PDB entry 5S4U | X-ray diffraction, 2.39 A resolution | chains C and D of the 6 polymer chains in the assembly

Chain C:
Molecule: Tubulin alpha-1B chain
Organism: Bos taurus
UniProt: P81947 (TBA1B_BOVIN); residue numbers follow UniProt; this construct covers 1-451
Sequence (451 residues; each row starts with the number of its first residue):
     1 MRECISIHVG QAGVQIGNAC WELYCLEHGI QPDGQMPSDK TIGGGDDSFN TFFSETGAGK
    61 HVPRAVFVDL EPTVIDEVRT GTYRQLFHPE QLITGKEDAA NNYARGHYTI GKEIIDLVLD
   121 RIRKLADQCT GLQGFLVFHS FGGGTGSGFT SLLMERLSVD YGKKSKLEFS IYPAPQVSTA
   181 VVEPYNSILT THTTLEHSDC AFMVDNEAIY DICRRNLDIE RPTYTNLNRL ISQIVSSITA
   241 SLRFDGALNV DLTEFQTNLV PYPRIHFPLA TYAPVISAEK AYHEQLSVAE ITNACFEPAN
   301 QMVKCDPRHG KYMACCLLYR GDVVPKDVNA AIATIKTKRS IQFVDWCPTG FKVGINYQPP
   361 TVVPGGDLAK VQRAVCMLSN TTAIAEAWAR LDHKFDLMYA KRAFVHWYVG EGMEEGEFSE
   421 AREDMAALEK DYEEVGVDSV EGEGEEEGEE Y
Unresolved in the structure: 441-451
Metal / ion sites: Ca2+ site 1: Asp39, Thr41, Gly44, Glu55; Ca2+ site 2: Glu284 (shared with 1 residue of chain B)
Residues lining bound ligands: GTP (guanosine-5'-triphosphate): Gly10, Gln11, Ala12, Gln15, Ile16, Asp69, Asp98, Ala99, Ala100, Asn101, Ser140, Gly142, Gly143, Gly144, Thr145, Gly146, Ile171, Pro173, Val177, Ser178, Thr179, Glu183, Asn206, Tyr224, Leu227, Asn228, Ile231

Chain D:
Molecule: Tubulin beta-2B chain
Organism: Bos taurus
UniProt: Q6B856 (TBB2B_BOVIN); the author numbering skips numbers that UniProt does not, so the offset changes along the chain: 1-42 = UniProt 1-42; 45-360 = UniProt 43-358; 369-455 = UniProt 359-445
Sequence (445 residues; each row starts with the number of its first residue; note: 10 numbers in that range are skipped by the numbering (no residue carries them; nothing is unmodelled there)):
     1 MREIVHIQAG QCGNQIGAKF WEVISDEHGI DPTGSYHGDS DL
    45 QLERINVYYN EATGNKYVPR AILVDLEPGT MDSVRSGPFG QIFRPDNFVF GQSGAGNNWA
   105 KGHYTEGAEL VDSVLDVVRK ESESCDCLQG FQLTHSLGGG TGSGMGTLLI SKIREEYPDR
   165 IMNTFSVMPS PKVSDTVVEP YNATLSVHQL VENTDETYCI DNEALYDICF RTLKLTTPTY
   225 GDLNHLVSAT MSGVTTCLRF PGQLNADLRK LAVNMVPFPR LHFFMPGFAP LTSRGSQQYR
   285 ALTVPELTQQ MFDSKNMMAA CDPRHGRYLT VAAIFRGRMS MKEVDEQMLN VQNKNSSYFV
   345 EWIPNNVKTA VCDIPP
   369 RGLKMSATFI GNSTAIQELF KRISEQFTAM FRRKAFLHWY TGEGMDEMEF TEAESNMNDL
   429 VSEYQQYQDA TADEQGEFEE EEGEDEA
Unresolved in the structure: 281-283, 442-455
Metal / ion sites: Mg2+: Gln11 (together with GDP)
Residues lining bound ligands: GDP (guanosine-5'-diphosphate): Gly10, Gln11, Cys12, Gln15, Ile16, Ala99, Asn101, Ser140, Gly142, Gly143, Gly144, Thr145, Gly146, Val171, Pro173, Val177, Ser178, Glu183, Asn206, Leu209, Tyr224, Leu227, Asn228
Curated features (UniProtKB/Swiss-Prot):
  - motif: Met1 to Ile4 (MREI motif)
  - binding site (GTP): Gln11, Glu71, Ser140, Gly144, Thr145, Gly146, Asn206, Asn228
  - binding site (Mg(2+)): Glu71
  - modified residue: Ser40 (Phosphoserine), Thr57 (Phosphothreonine), Lys60 (N6-acetyllysine), Ser174 (Phosphoserine), Thr287 (Phosphothreonine), Thr292 (Phosphothreonine), Arg320 (Omega-N-methylarginine), Glu448 (5-glutamyl polyglutamate)
  - cross-link (Glycyl lysine isopeptide (Lys-Gly)): Lys60 (interchain with G-Cter in ubiquitin), Lys326 (interchain with G-Cter in ubiquitin)

How chain C and chain D interact:
Pairs across the interface (53; chain C residue first):
  Gln11(C) with Gln247(D), hydrogen bond
  Lys96(C) with Arg2(D); Asp130(D), salt bridge
  Glu97(C) with Arg2(D), salt bridge; Cys131(D); Arg164(D), salt bridge; Arg253(D), salt bridge
  Asp98(C) with Lys254(D), salt bridge
  Ala100(C) with Arg253(D); Lys254(D); Val257(D)
  Asn101(C) with Lys254(D)
  Arg105(C) with Arg253(D)
  Pro175(C) with Asn349(D)
  Ser178(C) with Lys352(D), hydrogen bond
  Thr179(C) with Gln247(D); Leu248(D); Asn258(D), hydrogen bond (backbone-side chain)
  Ala180(C) with Asn258(D); Lys352(D)
  Val181(C) with Asn258(D), hydrogen bond (backbone-side chain); Ile347(D), hydrophobic; Pro348(D); Asn349(D)
  Glu220(C) with Lys326(D)
  Arg221(C) with Met325(D), hydrogen bond; Asp329(D), salt bridge
  Tyr224(C) with Gln247(D), hydrogen bond
  Lys394(C) with Pro348(D); Asn349(D), hydrogen bond
  Leu397(C) with Trp346(D); Ala440(D), hydrophobic
  Met398(C) with Trp346(D), hydrogen bond (backbone-backbone); Pro348(D)
  Lys401(C) with Phe262(D); Trp346(D); Ala438(D); Thr439(D), hydrogen bond (side chain-backbone)
  Arg402(C) with Phe262(D)
  Ala403(C) with Pro261(D); Phe262(D), hydrophobic
  Phe404(C) with Val257(D); Asn258(D); Val260(D); Pro261(D), hydrogen bond (backbone-backbone); Thr314(D)
  His406(C) with Val260(D), hydrogen bond (side chain-backbone); Pro261(D); Phe262(D); Pro263(D)
  Trp407(C) with Ala256(D), hydrophobic; Val257(D); Val260(D), hydrogen bond (side chain-backbone)
Also at the interface, not in a pair above, chain C (26 interface residues in all): Val182, Tyr210
Also at the interface, not in a pair above, chain D (30 interface residues in all): Asp251, Glu345, Asn350

Summary:
26 residues of chain C and 30 residues of chain D are in contact; the contacts include 12 hydrogen bonds and 6
salt bridges. Polar pairs include Lys96(C)-Asp130(D), Glu97(C)-Arg2(D) and Glu97(C)-Arg164(D). Ligands of
chain C: GTP. Bound to chain D: GDP.
Here chain C is Tubulin alpha-1B chain and chain D is Tubulin beta-2B chain, both from Bos taurus. Entry 5S4U
(Tubulin-Z30620520-complex) was determined by X-ray diffraction together with 5S4L, 5S4M, 5S4N, 5S4O, 5S4P,
5S4Q and 52 further entries from the same study.
